Entry 4HHB (X-ray diffraction, 1.74 A resolution); this record covers chains A and C of the 4 polymer chains in the assembly.

[Chain A (and C)]
Molecule: Hemoglobin subunit alpha
From: Homo sapiens
Notes: chain C of this document is another copy of the same molecule, construct and numbering; everything in this record applies to it too
UniProtKB: P69905 (HBA_HUMAN); residues 1-141 here correspond to UniProt positions 2-142 (UniProt number = residue number + 1)
Amino-acid sequence (141 residues; row label = number of the first residue in the row):
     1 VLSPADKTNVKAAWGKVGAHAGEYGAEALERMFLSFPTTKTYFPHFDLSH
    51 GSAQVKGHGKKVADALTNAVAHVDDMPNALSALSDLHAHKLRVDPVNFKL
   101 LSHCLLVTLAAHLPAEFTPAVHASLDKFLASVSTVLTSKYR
Ion coordination: heme Fe near His87 (its only coordinating residue here)
Residues lining bound ligands: heme (HEM): Met32, Thr39, Tyr42, Phe43, His45, Phe46, His58, Lys61, Val62, Ala65, Leu66, Leu83, Leu86, His87, Leu91, Val93, Asn97, Phe98, Leu101, Val132, Leu136
Swiss-Prot annotation at these positions:
  - binding site (O2): His58
  - binding site (heme b): His87
  - site: Thr8, Asn9 (Microbial infection: Cleavage), Lys11 (Not glycated), Ala13, Trp14 (Microbial infection: Cleavage), Tyr24, Gly25 (Microbial infection: Cleavage), Leu29, Glu30 (Microbial infection: Cleavage), His45, Phe46 (Microbial infection: Cleavage), Asp47, Leu48 (Microbial infection: Cleavage), Ser52, Ala53 (Microbial infection: Cleavage), Val55, Lys56 (Microbial infection: Cleavage), Lys56 (Not glycated), Gly59, Lys60 (Microbial infection: Cleavage), Lys60 (Not glycated), Lys90 (Not glycated), Leu91, Arg92 (Microbial infection: Cleavage), Lys99 (Not glycated), Leu106, Val107 (Microbial infection: Cleavage), Thr108, Leu109 (Microbial infection: Cleavage), Val121, His122 (Microbial infection: Cleavage), Ser133, Thr134 (Microbial infection: Cleavage)
  - modified residue: Ser3 (Phosphoserine), Lys7 (N6-succinyllysine), Thr8 (Phosphothreonine), Lys11 (N6-succinyllysine), Lys16 (N6-acetyllysine), Tyr24 (Phosphotyrosine), Ser35 (Phosphoserine), Lys40 (N6-succinyllysine), Ser49 (Phosphoserine), Ser102 (Phosphoserine), Thr108 (Phosphothreonine), Ser124 (Phosphoserine), Ser131 (Phosphoserine), Thr134 (Phosphothreonine), Thr137 (Phosphothreonine), Ser138 (Phosphoserine)
  - glycosylation (N-linked (Glc) (glycation) lysine): Lys7, Lys16, Lys40, Lys61

[How chain A and chain C interact]
Contacting residue pairs (4):
  Asp126(A) with Arg141(C), salt bridge
  Lys127(A) with Arg141(C), hydrogen bond (side chain-backbone)
  Arg141(A) with Asp126(C), salt bridge; Lys127(C), hydrogen bond (backbone-side chain)
Other interface residues (no listed pair), chain A (5 interface residues in all): Val1, Ala130
Other interface residues (no listed pair), chain C (4 interface residues in all): Ser138

[Summary]
Chain A and chain C form an interface of 5 and 4 residues respectively, with 2 hydrogen bonds and 2 salt
bridges. Polar pairs include Asp126(A)-Arg141(C) and Lys127(A)-Arg141(C). Chain A binds heme.
Both chains are Hemoglobin subunit alpha (Homo sapiens). Entry 4HHB (The crystal structure of human
deoxyhaemoglobin at 1.74 angstroms resolution) was determined by X-ray diffraction, deposited together with
2HHB and 3HHB.
